1WPC - chain A; structure by X-ray diffraction, 1.90 A resolution.

[Chain A]
Protein: Glucan 1,4-alpha-maltohexaosidase
Organism: Bacillus sp
Notes: EC 3.2.1.98
UniProt: P19571 (AMT6_BACS7); residues 1-485 here correspond to UniProt positions 34-518 (UniProt number = residue number + 33)
Chain sequence (485 residues; row label = number of the first residue in the row):
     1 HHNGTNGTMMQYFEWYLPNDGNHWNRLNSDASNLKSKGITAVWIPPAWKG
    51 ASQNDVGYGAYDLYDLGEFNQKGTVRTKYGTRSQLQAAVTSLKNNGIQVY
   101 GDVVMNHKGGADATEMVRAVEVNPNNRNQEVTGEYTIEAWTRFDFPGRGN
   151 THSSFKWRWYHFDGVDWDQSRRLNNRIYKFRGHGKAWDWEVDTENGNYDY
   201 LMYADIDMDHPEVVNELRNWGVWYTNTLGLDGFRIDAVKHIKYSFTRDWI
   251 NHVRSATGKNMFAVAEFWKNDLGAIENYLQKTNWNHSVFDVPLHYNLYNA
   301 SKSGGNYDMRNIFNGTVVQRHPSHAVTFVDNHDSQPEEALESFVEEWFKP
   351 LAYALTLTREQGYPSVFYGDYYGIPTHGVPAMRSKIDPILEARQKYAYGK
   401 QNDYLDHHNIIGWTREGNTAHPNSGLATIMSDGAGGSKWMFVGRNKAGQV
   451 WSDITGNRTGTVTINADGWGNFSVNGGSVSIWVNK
Unresolved in the structure: 1-4
Metal / ion sites: Ca2+ site 1: Asn-106, Asp-199, Asp-205, His-240; Ca2+ site 2: Asp-163, Ala-186, Asp-188, Asp-207, Asp-209; Na+: Asp-163, Asp-188, Asp-199, Asp-205, Ile-206; Ca2+ site 3: Gly-305, Tyr-307, His-408, Asn-409, Asp-432
Ligand contacts: ACI / beta-D-galactopyranose / alpha-D-glucopyranose / 4,6-dideoxy-alpha-D-xylo-hexopyranose: Trp-15, Asp-55, Tyr-58, Gly-59, Lys-72, His-107, Gly-109, Gly-110, Ala-111, Trp-140, Asp-166, Trp-167, Gln-169, Glu-194, Tyr-198, Tyr-200, Leu-201, Met-202, Tyr-203, Arg-234, Asp-236, Ala-237, Lys-239, His-240, Glu-266, Trp-268, Lys-269, Asn-270, Tyr-295, His-332, Asp-333, Glu-338, Ala-339, Leu-340

[In short]
Bound to chain A: ACI / beta-D-galactopyranose / alpha-D-glucopyranose /
4,6-dideoxy-alpha-D-xylo-hexopyranose. The Ca2+ site 1 is built by Asn-106, Asp-199, Asp-205 and His-240.
Asp-163, Ala-186, Asp-188, Asp-207 and Asp-209 coordinate Ca2+ site 2.
Chain A is Glucan 1,4-alpha-maltohexaosidase (Bacillus sp); the structure, Crystal structure of
maltohexaose-producing amylase complexed with pseudo-maltononaose, was determined by X-ray diffraction (same
publication as 1WP6).
